PDB entry 1DIZ | X-ray diffraction, 2.50 A resolution | chains E and A of the 3 polymer chains in the assembly

== Chain E ==
Molecule: 13-nt DNA strand
Sequence (13 nucleotides; each row starts with the number of its first residue):
     1 GACATGAXTGCCT
Modified residues: NRI (phosphoric acid mono-(4-hydroxy-pyrrolidin-3-ylmethyl) ester) at position 8

== Chain A ==
Name: 3-methyladenine DNA glycosylase II
Organism: Escherichia coli
Notes: EC 3.2.2.21
UniProt: P04395 (3MG2_ECOLI); residues 1-282 here = UniProt positions 1-282
Sequence (282 residues; numbered 1 to 282; the number before each row is that of its first residue):
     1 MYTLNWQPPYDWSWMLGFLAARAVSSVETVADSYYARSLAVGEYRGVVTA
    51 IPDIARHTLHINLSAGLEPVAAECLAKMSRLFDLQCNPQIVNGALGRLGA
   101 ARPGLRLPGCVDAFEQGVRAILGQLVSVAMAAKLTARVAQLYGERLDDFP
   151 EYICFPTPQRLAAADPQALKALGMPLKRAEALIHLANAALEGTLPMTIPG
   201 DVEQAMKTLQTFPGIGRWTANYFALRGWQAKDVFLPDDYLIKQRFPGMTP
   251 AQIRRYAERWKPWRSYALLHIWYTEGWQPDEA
Curated features (UniProtKB/Swiss-Prot):
  - active site: Asp238 (Proton acceptor)
  - site: Trp218 (Determinant for substrate specificity and/or activity)
  - mutagenesis: Gln124 (Q124A: Methylmethane sulfonate-resistant), Trp218 (W218A: No catalytic activity, methylmethane sulfonate-sensitive), Asp237 (D237N: More than 30% catalytic activity, methylmethane sulfonate-resistant), Asp238 (D238N: No catalytic activity, methylmethane sulfonate-sensitive)
Reported in the primary citation:
  - binding site for the 13-nt DNA strand: Lys170, Pro175
  - binding site for the 13-nt DNA strand (chain E): Leu125, Trp218, Thr219, Asp238
  - catalytic residues: Asp238 (proposed by the authors, not directly observed)
  - specificity-determining residues: Trp272 (proposed by the authors, not directly observed)

== Interface between chain E and chain A ==
Contacting residue pairs (29; chain E residue first):
  DG6(E) with Tyr239(A), sugar contact
  DA7(E) with Leu125(A), base contact; Val126(A), base contact; Ser127(A), phosphate contact; Tyr239(A), hydrogen bond to the phosphate
  NRI_8(E) with Gly123(A), sugar contact; Leu125(A), hydrogen bond to the phosphate; Val126(A), sugar contact; Ser127(A), base contact; Val128(A), base contact; Trp218(A), sugar contact; Asp238(A), base contact; Tyr239(A), base contact
  DT9(E) with Gln124(A), sugar contact; Leu125(A), hydrogen bond to the phosphate; Trp218(A), sugar contact; Thr219(A), phosphate contact; Asp238(A), phosphate contact; Tyr239(A), hydrogen bond to the phosphate
  DG10(E) with Gln124(A), sugar contact; Gly214(A), phosphate contact; Ile215(A), phosphate contact; Gly216(A), hydrogen bond to the phosphate; Arg217(A), phosphate contact; Trp218(A), hydrogen bond to the phosphate; Thr219(A), hydrogen bond to the phosphate
  DC11(E) with Pro213(A), phosphate contact; Gly214(A), hydrogen bond to the phosphate; Ile215(A), phosphate contact
Also at the interface, not in a pair above, chain A (19 interface residues in all): Arg178, Phe212, Asp237, Leu240

== Summary ==
6 residues of chain E and 19 residues of chain A are in contact; the contacts include 8 hydrogen bonds. Polar
pairs include DA7(E)-Tyr239(A), NRI_8(E)-Leu125(A) and DT9(E)-Leu125(A). From the paper: the catalytic residue
Asp238(A); a binding site for the 13-nt DNA strand (chain E) at Leu125(A), Trp218(A) and Thr219(A) among
others.
Chain E is a 13-nt DNA strand and chain A is 3-methyladenine DNA glycosylase II (Escherichia coli); the
structure, Crystal structure of E. coli 3-methyladenine DNA glycosylase (alka) complexed with DNA, was
determined by X-ray diffraction.
